PDB entry 1E38 | X-ray diffraction, 1.70 A resolution | chain B

[Chain B]
Name: Elastase
Organism: Sus scrofa
Notes: EC 3.4.21.36
UniProtKB: P00772 (EL1_PIG); the construct lacks a stretch of the UniProt sequence and is renumbered around it, so the offset changes along the chain: 16-36 = UniProt 27-47; 37-65 = UniProt 51-79; 66-99 = UniProt 81-114; 100-145 = UniProt 117-162; 5 more segments
Sequence (240 residues; numbered 16 to 245 plus 11 insertion-coded residues; 1 number in that range is skipped by the numbering (no residue carries it; nothing is unmodelled there); the number before each row is that of its first residue; a row labelled like 36A-36C holds insertion residues (36A, then the next letters in order)):
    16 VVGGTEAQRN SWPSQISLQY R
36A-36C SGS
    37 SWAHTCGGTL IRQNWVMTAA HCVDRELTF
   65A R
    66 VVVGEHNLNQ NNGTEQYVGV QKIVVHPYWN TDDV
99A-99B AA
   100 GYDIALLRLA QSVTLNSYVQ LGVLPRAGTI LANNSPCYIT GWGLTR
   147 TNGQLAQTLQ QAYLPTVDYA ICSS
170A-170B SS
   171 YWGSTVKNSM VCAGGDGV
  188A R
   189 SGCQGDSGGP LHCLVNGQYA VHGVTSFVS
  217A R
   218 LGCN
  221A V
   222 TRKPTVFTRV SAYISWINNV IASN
Differences from the reference sequence: conflict Asn-77 (Asp92 in P00772)
Disulfides: Cys-42/Cys-58, Cys-136/Cys-201, Cys-168/Cys-182, Cys-191/Cys-220
Glycans and other covalent adducts: compound TPY linked to Ser-195
Bound ions: Ca2+: Glu-70, Asn-72, Gln-75, Asn-77, Glu-80
Small-molecule neighbours: TPY ((2S,3S)-3-formyl-2-({[(4-nitrophenyl)sulfonyl]amino}methyl)pentanoic acid): Thr-41, Cys-42, His-57, Cys-58, Val-59, Asp-60, Arg-61, Gly-190, Cys-191, Gln-192, Gly-193, Asp-194, Thr-213, Ser-214, Phe-215, Val-216

[Summary]
Compound TPY is covalently linked to Ser-195. Glu-70, Asn-72, Gln-75, Asn-77 and Glu-80 form the Ca2+ site.
Chain B is Elastase (Sus scrofa); the structure, Porcine pancreatic elastase complexed with (3S,
4S)N-para-nitrobenzenesulphonyl -3-ethyl-4-(carboxylic acid)pyrrolidin-2-one soaked in ph 9 buffer for 2 ...,
was determined by X-ray diffraction together with 1E34, 1E35, 1E36 and 1E37 from the same study.
